PDB entry 1FKX | X-ray diffraction, 2.40 A resolution | chain A

Chain A:
Name: Adenosine deaminase
From: Mus musculus
Notes: EC 3.5.4.4
Reference sequence: P03958 (ADA_MOUSE); residue numbers follow UniProt; this construct covers 4-352
Amino-acid sequence (349 residues; each row starts with the number of its first residue):
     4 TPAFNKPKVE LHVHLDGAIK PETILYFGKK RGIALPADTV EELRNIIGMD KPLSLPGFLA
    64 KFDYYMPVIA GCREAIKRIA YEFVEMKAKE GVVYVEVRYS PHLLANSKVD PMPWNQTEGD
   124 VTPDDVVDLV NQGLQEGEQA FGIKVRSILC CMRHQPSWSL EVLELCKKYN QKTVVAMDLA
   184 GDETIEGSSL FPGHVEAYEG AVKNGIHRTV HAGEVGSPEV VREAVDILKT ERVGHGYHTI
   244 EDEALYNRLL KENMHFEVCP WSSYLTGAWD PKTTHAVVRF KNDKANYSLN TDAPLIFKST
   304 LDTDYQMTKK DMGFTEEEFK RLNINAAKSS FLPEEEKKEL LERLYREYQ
Sequence notes: engineered mutation A296 (Asp in P03958)
Metal / ion sites: Zn2+: H15, H17, H214, D295 (together with 6-hydroxy-1,6-dihydro purine nucleoside)
Small-molecule neighbours: 6-hydroxy-1,6-dihydro purine nucleoside (PRH): H15, H17, D19, L58, F61, L62, F65, R101, Y102, S103, L106, M155, A183, G184, H214, E217, H238, D295
Curated features (UniProtKB/Swiss-Prot):
  - active site: E217 (Proton donor)
  - binding site (Zn(2+)): H15, H17, H214, D295
  - binding site (substrate): H17, D19, G184
  - site: L58 (Important for interaction with adenosine receptors and increasing their affinity for agonists), L62 (Important for interaction with adenosine receptors and increasing their affinity for agonists), H238 (Important for catalytic activity)
  - modified residue (N6-acetyllysine): K54, K232
  - mutagenesis: E217 (E217D: Reduces catalytic activity 700-fold. No effect on affinity for adenosine; E217G: Reduces catalytic activity 3200-fold. No effect on affinity for adenosine ...), H238 (H238A: Increases affinity for adenosine 20-fold. Reduces enzyme activity 500-fold; H238E: Nearly abolishes enzyme activity; H238R: Reduces enzyme activity 1500-fold ...), D295 (D295E: No effect on affinity for adenosine. Reduces enzyme activity 2750-fold)

Overview:
Chain A binds 6-hydroxy-1,6-dihydro purine nucleoside. H15, H17, H214 and D295 form the Zn2+ site. From
UniProt: active-site residue E217, 4 Zn2+-binding residues, 3 substrate-binding residues and 3 mutagenesis
sites.
Chain A is Adenosine deaminase (Mus musculus); the structure, Murine adenosine deaminase (D296A), was
determined by X-ray diffraction together with 1FKW from the same study.
